3GTJ - chains B and I of the 13 polymer chains in the assembly; structure by X-ray diffraction, 3.42 A resolution.

[Chain B]
Protein: DNA-directed RNA polymerase II subunit RPB2
From: Saccharomyces cerevisiae
Notes: EC 2.7.7.6; fragment: DNA-directed RNA polymerase II 140 kDa polypeptide
Reference sequence: P08518 (RPB2_YEAST); residues 1-1224 here = UniProt positions 1-1224
Sequence (1224 residues; numbered 1 to 1224; the number before each row is that of its first residue):
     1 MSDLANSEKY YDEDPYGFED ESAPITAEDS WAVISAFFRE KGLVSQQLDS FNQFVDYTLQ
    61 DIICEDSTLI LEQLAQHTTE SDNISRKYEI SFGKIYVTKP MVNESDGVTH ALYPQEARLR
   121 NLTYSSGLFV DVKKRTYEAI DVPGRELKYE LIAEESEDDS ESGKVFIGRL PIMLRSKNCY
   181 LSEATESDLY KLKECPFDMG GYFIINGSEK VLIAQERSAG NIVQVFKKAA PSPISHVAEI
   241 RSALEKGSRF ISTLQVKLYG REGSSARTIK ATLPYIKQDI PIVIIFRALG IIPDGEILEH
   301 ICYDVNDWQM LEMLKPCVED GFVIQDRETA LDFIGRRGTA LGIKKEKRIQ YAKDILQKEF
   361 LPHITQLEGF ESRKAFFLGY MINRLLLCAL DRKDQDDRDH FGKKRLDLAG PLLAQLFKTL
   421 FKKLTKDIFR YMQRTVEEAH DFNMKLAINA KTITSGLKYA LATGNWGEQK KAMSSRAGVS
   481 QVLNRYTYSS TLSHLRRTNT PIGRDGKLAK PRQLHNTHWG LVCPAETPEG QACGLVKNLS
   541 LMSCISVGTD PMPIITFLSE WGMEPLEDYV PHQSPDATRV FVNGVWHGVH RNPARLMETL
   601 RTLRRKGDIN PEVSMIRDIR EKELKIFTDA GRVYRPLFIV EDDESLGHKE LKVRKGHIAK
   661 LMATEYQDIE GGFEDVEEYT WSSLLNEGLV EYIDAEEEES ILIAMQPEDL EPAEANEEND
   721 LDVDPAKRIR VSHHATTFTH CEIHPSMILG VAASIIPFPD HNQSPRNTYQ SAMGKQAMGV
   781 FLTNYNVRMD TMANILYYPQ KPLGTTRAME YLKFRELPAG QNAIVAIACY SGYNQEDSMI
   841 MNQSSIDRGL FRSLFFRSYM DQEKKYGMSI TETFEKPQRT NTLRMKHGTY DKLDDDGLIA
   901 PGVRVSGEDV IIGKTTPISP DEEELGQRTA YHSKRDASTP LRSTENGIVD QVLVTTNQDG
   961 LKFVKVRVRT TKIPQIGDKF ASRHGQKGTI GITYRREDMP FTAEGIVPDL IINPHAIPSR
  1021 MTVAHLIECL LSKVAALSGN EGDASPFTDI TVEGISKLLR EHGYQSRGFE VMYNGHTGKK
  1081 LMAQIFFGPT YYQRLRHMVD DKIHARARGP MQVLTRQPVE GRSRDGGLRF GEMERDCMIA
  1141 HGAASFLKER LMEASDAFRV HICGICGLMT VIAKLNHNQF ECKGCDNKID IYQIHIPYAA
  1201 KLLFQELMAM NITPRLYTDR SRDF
Disordered / not traced: 1-19, 135-163, 503-508, 920-932, 1221-1224
Ion coordination: Zn2+: Cys1163, Cys1166, Cys1182, Cys1185

[Chain I]
Protein: DNA-directed RNA polymerase II subunit RPB9
From: Saccharomyces cerevisiae
Notes: fragment: DNA-directed RNA polymerase II subunit 9
Reference sequence: P27999 (RPB9_YEAST); residue numbers follow UniProt; this construct covers 1-122
Sequence (122 residues; each row starts with the number of its first residue):
     1 MTTFRFCRDC NNMLYPREDK ENNRLLFECR TCSYVEEAGS PLVYRHELIT NIGETAGVVQ
    61 DIGSDPTLPR SDRECPKCHS RENVFFQSQQ RRKDTSMVLF FVCLSCSHIF TSDQKNKRTQ
   121 FS
Disordered / not traced: 1, 121-122
Ion coordination: Zn2+ site 1: Cys7, Cys10, Cys29, Cys32; Zn2+ site 2: Cys75, Cys106
Swiss-Prot annotation at these positions:
  - zinc finger: Cys7 to Cys32 (C4-type), Ser71 to Thr111 (TFIIS-type)
  - binding site (Zn(2+)): Cys7, Cys10, Cys29, Cys32, Cys75, Cys78, Cys103, Cys106
  - modified residue: Ser40 (Phosphoserine)

[Chain B / chain I interface]
Residue-residue contacts (47):
  Arg287(B) - Asn12(I)
  Pro293(B) - Asn11(I)
  Pro293(B) - Asn12(I)
  Asp294(B) - Asn11(I)
  Asp294(B) - Asn12(I)
  Asp294(B) - Met13(I)
  Gly295(B) - Phe6(I)
  Trp308(B) - Thr2(I)
  Trp308(B) - Arg45(I)
  Trp308(B) - Glu47(I)
  Gln309(B) - Thr50(I)
  Gln309(B) - Ile52(I)
  Leu311(B) - Phe4(I)  hydrophobic
  Glu312(B) - Thr2(I)
  Glu312(B) - Phe4(I)
  Glu312(B) - Tyr44(I)
  Lys315(B) - Met13(I)
  Val318(B) - Tyr15(I)
  Glu319(B) - Tyr15(I)
  Phe322(B) - Arg30(I)
  Gln325(B) - Asn12(I)  hydrogen bond
  Gln325(B) - Thr31(I)
  Asp391(B) - Gln90(I)
  Asp391(B) - Arg91(I)
  Arg392(B) - Gly53(I)
  Arg392(B) - Gln89(I)
  Arg392(B) - Arg91(I)
  Lys393(B) - Gln89(I)
  Asp394(B) - Arg91(I)  salt bridge
  Ala594(B) - Asp61(I)
  Arg617(B) - Asp61(I)  salt bridge
  Ile619(B) - Val59(I)
  Ile619(B) - Asp61(I)
  Ile619(B) - Ile62(I)  hydrophobic
  Ile619(B) - Ser64(I)
  Arg620(B) - Gly57(I)
  Arg620(B) - Ile62(I)
  Arg620(B) - Leu68(I)
  Arg620(B) - Gln89(I)  hydrogen bond
  Glu699(B) - Thr67(I)
  Ser700(B) - Pro66(I)
  Ser700(B) - Thr67(I)
  Ile701(B) - Thr67(I)
  Leu702(B) - Pro66(I)
  Thr737(B) - Pro66(I)
  Thr737(B) - Arg70(I)
  Thr739(B) - Pro66(I)
Other interface residues (no listed pair), chain B (30 interface residues in all): Glu262, Glu296, Lys622
Other interface residues (no listed pair), chain I (31 interface residues in all): Cys10, Leu48, Asp65, Arg92

[Overview]
The interface between chain B and chain I involves 30 residues on one side and 31 on the other, with 2
hydrogen bonds and 2 salt bridges. Polar pairs include Asp394(B)-Arg91(I), Arg617(B)-Asp61(I) and
Gln325(B)-Asn12(I). From UniProt: 8 Zn2+-binding residues on chain I.
Chain B is DNA-directed RNA polymerase II subunit RPB2 and chain I is DNA-directed RNA polymerase II subunit
RPB9, both from Saccharomyces cerevisiae; the structure, Backtracked RNA polymerase II complex with 13mer RNA,
was determined by X-ray diffraction (same publication as 3GTG, 3GTK, 3GTL, 3GTM, 3GTO, 3GTP and 3GTQ).
